6BW6 - chains A and B; structure by X-ray diffraction, 2.95 A resolution.

== Chain A (and B) ==
Molecule: UDP-N-acetylglucosamine--dolichyl-phosphate N-acetylglucosaminephosphotransferase
From: Homo sapiens
Notes: EC 2.7.8.15; chain B of this document is another copy of the same molecule, construct and numbering; everything in this record applies to it too
UniProt: Q9H3H5 (GPT_HUMAN); residue numbers follow UniProt; this construct covers 1-408
Chain sequence (417 residues; numbered 1 to 417; the number before each row is that of its first residue):
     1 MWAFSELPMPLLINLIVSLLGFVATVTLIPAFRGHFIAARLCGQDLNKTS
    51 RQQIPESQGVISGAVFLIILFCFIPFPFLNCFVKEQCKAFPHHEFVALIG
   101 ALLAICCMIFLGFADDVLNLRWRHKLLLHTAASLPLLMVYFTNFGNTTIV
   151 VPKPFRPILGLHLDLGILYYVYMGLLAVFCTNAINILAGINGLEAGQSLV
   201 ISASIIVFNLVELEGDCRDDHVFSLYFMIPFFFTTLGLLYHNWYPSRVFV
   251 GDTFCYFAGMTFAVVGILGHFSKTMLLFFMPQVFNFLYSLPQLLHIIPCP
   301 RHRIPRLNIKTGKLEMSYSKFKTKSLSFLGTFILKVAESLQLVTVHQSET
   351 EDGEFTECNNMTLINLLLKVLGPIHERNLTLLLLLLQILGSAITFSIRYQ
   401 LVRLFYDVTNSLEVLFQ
Unresolved in the structure: 1-7, 82-88, 152-161, 348-354, 400-417 (chain B: 1-7, 82-86, 152-161, 348-354, 404-417)
Construct notes: variant His129 (Pro in Q9H3H5); expression tag (409-417)
Swiss-Prot annotation at these positions:
  - binding site (UDP-N-acetyl-alpha-D-glucosamine): Gln44 to Leu46, Glu56, Asn191, Arg301 to Arg303
  - binding site (tunicamycin A1): Leu46, Asn119, Asn185, Asp252, Arg303
  - binding site (dolichyl phosphate): Lys125, Val178 to Ile186
  - binding site (Mg(2+)): Asn185, Asp252
  - glycosylation: Asn146 (N-linked (GlcNAc...) asparagine)
  - natural variant: Met9 (M9I: In a breast cancer sample), Met108 (M108I: In CMS13), Val117 (V117I: In CMS13), Leu120 (L120M: In CMS13), Gly160 (G160S: In CMS13), Tyr170 (Y170C: In CDG1J), Gly192 (G192S: In CMS13), Val264 (V264G: In CMS13)
  - mutagenesis: Pro30 (P30S: Mildly reduced UDP-N-acetylglucosamine-dolichyl-phosphate N-acetylglucosaminephosphotransferase activity), Ile69 (I69N: No significant effect on UDP-N-acetylglucosamine-dolichyl-phosphate N-acetylglucosaminephosphotransferase activity), Leu103 (L103F: Impairs protein stability), Ala114 (A114G: No significant effect on UDP-N-acetylglucosamine-dolichyl-phosphate N-acetylglucosaminephosphotransferase activity), Asp115 (D115A/N: Strongly reduced UDP-N-acetylglucosamine-dolichyl-phosphate N-acetylglucosaminephosphotransferase activity ...), Asp116 (D116A/N: Strongly reduced UDP-N-acetylglucosamine-dolichyl-phosphate N-acetylglucosaminephosphotransferase activity), Trp122 (W122A: Strongly reduced UDP-N-acetylglucosamine-dolichyl-phosphate N-acetylglucosaminephosphotransferase activity), Lys125 (K125A/E/N: Loss of UDP-N-acetylglucosamine-dolichyl-phosphate N-acetylglucosaminephosphotransferase activity), Leu168 (L168P: Strongly reduced UDP-N-acetylglucosamine-dolichyl-phosphate N-acetylglucosaminephosphotransferase activity), Asn182 (N182A: Loss of UDP-N-acetylglucosamine-dolichyl-phosphate N-acetylglucosaminephosphotransferase activity), Asn185 (N185A/D: Loss of UDP-N-acetylglucosamine-dolichyl-phosphate N-acetylglucosaminephosphotransferase activity), Asp252 (D252A: Reduces binding to inhibitor. Nearly abolishes UDP-N-acetylglucosamine-dolichyl-phosphate N-acetylglucosaminephosphotransferase activity), 5 further mutagenesis entries in UniProt
Ligand contacts:
  - phosphatidylglycerol (PGW; (1R)-2-{[(S)-{[(2S)-2,3-dihydroxypropyl]oxy}(hydroxy)phosphoryl]oxy}-1-[(hexadecanoyloxy)methyl]ethyl (9Z)-octadec-9-enoate), molecule 1: Leu28, Ala31, Phe32, His35, Val60, Ile61, Ala64, Leu67, Ile68, Phe71
  - phosphatidylglycerol (PGW), molecule 2: Cys107, Phe110, Leu111, Ala114, Leu118, His124, Leu127, Leu128, Ala131, Ala132
  - Tunicamycin (TUM): Gly43, Gln44, Asp45, Leu46, Asn47, Glu56, Asp115, Trp122, Lys125, Leu126, Leu175, Val178, Phe179, Asn182, Asn185, Ile186, Ala188, Gly189, Ile190, Asn191, Glu194, Ser246, Phe249, Asp252, Tyr256, Phe286, Leu293, Cys299, Arg301, His302, Arg303, Ile304
Reported in the primary citation:
  - mutagenesis - D252A: decreased binding to Tunicamycin

== How chain A and chain B interact ==
Contacting residue pairs (64):
  Phe32(A) - Leu120(B)  hydrophobic
  Phe32(A) - His124(B)
  His35(A) - Leu118(B)  hydrogen bond (side chain-backbone)
  His35(A) - Asn119(B)
  His35(A) - Leu120(B)
  Phe36(A) - Leu118(B)  hydrophobic
  Ala39(A) - Val117(B)
  Leu41(A) - Val117(B)  hydrophobic
  Val60(A) - Phe110(B)  hydrophobic
  Ile68(A) - Ala131(B)  hydrophobic
  Phe71(A) - Leu103(B)  hydrophobic
  Phe71(A) - Cys107(B)  hydrophobic
  Phe71(A) - Ala131(B)
  Phe71(A) - Pro135(B)  hydrophobic
  Phe71(A) - Met138(B)
  Ile74(A) - Met138(B)  hydrophobic
  Pro75(A) - Met138(B)  hydrophobic
  Phe90(A) - Thr142(B)
  His92(A) - His92(B)
  His92(A) - His93(B)
  His92(A) - Thr142(B)  hydrogen bond (side chain-backbone)
  His92(A) - Asn143(B)  hydrogen bond
  His93(A) - His92(B)
  Phe95(A) - Val96(B)  hydrophobic
  Phe95(A) - Met138(B)  hydrophobic
  Phe95(A) - Thr142(B)
  Val96(A) - His92(B)
  Val96(A) - Phe95(B)  hydrophobic
  Val96(A) - Val96(B)  hydrophobic
  Ile99(A) - Ile99(B)  hydrophobic
  Ile99(A) - Gly100(B)
  Ile99(A) - Leu103(B)  hydrophobic
  Gly100(A) - Ile99(B)
  Leu102(A) - Leu103(B)
  Leu103(A) - Phe71(B)  hydrophobic
  Leu103(A) - Leu102(B)
  Leu103(A) - Leu103(B)  hydrophobic
  Cys106(A) - Cys106(B)  hydrophobic
  Cys106(A) - Cys107(B)  hydrophobic
  Cys107(A) - Phe71(B)  hydrophobic
  Cys107(A) - Cys106(B)  hydrophobic
  Ile109(A) - Phe110(B)  hydrophobic
  Phe110(A) - Val60(B)  hydrophobic
  Phe110(A) - Ile109(B)  hydrophobic
  Phe110(A) - Phe110(B)  hydrophobic
  Phe113(A) - Phe113(B)  hydrophobic
  Phe113(A) - Ala114(B)  hydrophobic
  Ala114(A) - Phe113(B)  hydrophobic
  Val117(A) - Ala39(B)
  Val117(A) - Leu41(B)  hydrophobic
  Leu118(A) - His35(B)  hydrogen bond (backbone-side chain)
  Leu118(A) - Phe36(B)  hydrophobic
  Asn119(A) - His35(B)  hydrogen bond (backbone-side chain)
  Leu120(A) - His35(B)
  His124(A) - Phe32(B)
  Ala131(A) - Ile68(B)  hydrophobic
  Ala131(A) - Phe71(B)
  Met138(A) - Phe71(B)
  Met138(A) - Pro75(B)  hydrophobic
  Met138(A) - Phe95(B)  hydrophobic
  Thr142(A) - Phe90(B)
  Thr142(A) - His92(B)  hydrogen bond (backbone-side chain)
  Thr142(A) - Phe95(B)
  Asn143(A) - His92(B)  hydrogen bond
Other interface residues (no listed pair), chain A (41 interface residues in all): Leu67, Cys72, Arg121, Leu128, Ala132, Leu134, Pro135
Other interface residues (no listed pair), chain B (42 interface residues in all): Leu67, Cys72, Ile74, Arg121, Leu128, Ala132, Leu134, Val139

== Overview ==
41 residues of chain A face 42 of chain B across their interface; the contacts include 7 hydrogen bonds. Polar
pairs include His35(A)-Leu118(B), His92(A)-Thr142(B) and His92(A)-Asn143(B). Chain A binds Tunicamycin and
phosphatidylglycerol. The paper reports that D252A of chain A reduces binding to Tunicamycin.
Both chains are UDP-N-acetylglucosamine--dolichyl-phosphate N-acetylglucosaminephosphotransferase (Homo
sapiens). Entry 6BW6 (Human GPT (DPAGT1) H129 variant in complex with tunicamycin) was determined by X-ray
diffraction, deposited together with 6BW5.
